PDB entry 3UEW | X-ray diffraction, 2.00 A resolution | chain A

[Chain A]
Molecule: Beta-lactoglobulin
From: Bos taurus
Reference sequence: P02754 (LACB_BOVIN); residues 1-162 here correspond to UniProt positions 17-178 (UniProt number = residue number + 16)
Amino-acid sequence (162 residues; row label = number of the first residue in the row):
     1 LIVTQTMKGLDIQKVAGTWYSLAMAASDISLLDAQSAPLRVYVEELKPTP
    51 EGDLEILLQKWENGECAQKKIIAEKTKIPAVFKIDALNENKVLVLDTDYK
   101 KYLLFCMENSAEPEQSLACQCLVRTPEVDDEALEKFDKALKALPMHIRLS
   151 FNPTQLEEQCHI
Not modelled in the structure: 1, 110-114
Disulfide bonds: Cys66-Cys160, Cys106-Cys119

[Summary]
Chain A is Beta-lactoglobulin (Bos taurus); the structure, Bovine beta-lactoglobulin complex with palmitic
acid, was determined by X-ray diffraction together with 3UEU, 3UEV and 3UEX from the same study.
